Entry 7XG0 (electron microscopy, 2.60 A resolution); this record covers chains D and K of the 11 polymer chains in the assembly.

Chain D:
Molecule: Csf2
Organism: Pseudomonas aeruginosa
Amino-acid sequence (348 residues; each row starts with the number of its first residue):
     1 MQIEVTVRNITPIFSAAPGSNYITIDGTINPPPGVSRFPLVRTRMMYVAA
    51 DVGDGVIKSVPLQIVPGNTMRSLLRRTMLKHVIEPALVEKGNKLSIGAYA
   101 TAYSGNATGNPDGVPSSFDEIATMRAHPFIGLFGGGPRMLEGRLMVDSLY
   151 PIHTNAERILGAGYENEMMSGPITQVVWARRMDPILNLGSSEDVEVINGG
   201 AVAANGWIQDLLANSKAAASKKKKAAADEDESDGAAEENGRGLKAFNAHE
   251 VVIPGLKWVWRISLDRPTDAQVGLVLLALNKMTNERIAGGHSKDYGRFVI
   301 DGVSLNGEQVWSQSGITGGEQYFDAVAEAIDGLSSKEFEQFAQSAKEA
Disordered / not traced: 224-239, 348

Chain K:
Molecule: TS
Sequence (54 nucleotides; row label = number of the first residue in the row):
     1 CTGCCGCACTTGCTCATCAAGCCTTCCTTCAGGTGTTGCTCCAGAAAGGG
    51 TGTT
Disordered / not traced: 1-14, 54

How chain D and chain K interact:
Contacting residue pairs (23):
  Tyr22(D) with DG33(K), phosphate contact
  Arg37(D) with DG32(K), sugar contact
  Phe38(D) with DA31(K), base contact; DG32(K), sugar contact
  Pro39(D) with DG32(K), sugar contact; DG33(K), sugar contact
  Gly109(D) with DT40(K), sugar contact
  Pro111(D) with DT40(K), sugar contact; DC41(K), sugar contact
  Gly113(D) with DC41(K), phosphate contact; DC42(K), sugar contact
  Arg181(D) with DG33(K), base contact
  Arg241(D) with DG32(K), salt bridge to the phosphate; DG33(K), hydrogen bond to the sugar; DT34(K), sugar contact
  Lys244(D) with DA31(K), phosphate contact; DG32(K), phosphate contact
  Ala245(D) with DA31(K), phosphate contact; DG32(K), phosphate contact; DG33(K), base contact
  Phe246(D) with DA31(K), sugar contact; DG32(K), sugar contact
  Asn247(D) with DG33(K), base contact
Also at the interface, not in a pair above, chain D (19 interface residues in all): Ile25, Ser36, Asn110, Asp112, Met139, Arg180

Overview:
Chain D and chain K form an interface of 19 and 7 residues respectively, with 1 hydrogen bond and 1 salt
bridge. Polar contacts include Arg241(D)-DG33(K) and Arg241(D)-DG32(K).
Chain D is Csf2 (Pseudomonas aeruginosa) and chain K is TS; the structure, CryoEM structure of type IV-A
Csf-crRNA-dsDNA ternary complex, was determined by electron microscopy (same publication as 7XF1, 7XFZ, 7XG1,
7XG2, 7XG3 and 7XG4).
